PDB entry 6LD2 | X-ray diffraction, 1.40 A resolution | chain A

== Chain A ==
Name: RNA-directed RNA polymerase NS5
Organism: Zika virus (isolate ZIKV/Human/French Polynesia/10087PF/2013)
Notes: EC 2.1.1.56, 2.1.1.57, 2.7.7.48
UniProt: A0A024B7W1 (POLG_ZIKVF); residues 270-891 here correspond to UniProt positions 2790-3411 (UniProt number = residue number + 2520)
Amino-acid sequence (645 residues; numbered 247 to 891; the number before each row is that of its first residue):
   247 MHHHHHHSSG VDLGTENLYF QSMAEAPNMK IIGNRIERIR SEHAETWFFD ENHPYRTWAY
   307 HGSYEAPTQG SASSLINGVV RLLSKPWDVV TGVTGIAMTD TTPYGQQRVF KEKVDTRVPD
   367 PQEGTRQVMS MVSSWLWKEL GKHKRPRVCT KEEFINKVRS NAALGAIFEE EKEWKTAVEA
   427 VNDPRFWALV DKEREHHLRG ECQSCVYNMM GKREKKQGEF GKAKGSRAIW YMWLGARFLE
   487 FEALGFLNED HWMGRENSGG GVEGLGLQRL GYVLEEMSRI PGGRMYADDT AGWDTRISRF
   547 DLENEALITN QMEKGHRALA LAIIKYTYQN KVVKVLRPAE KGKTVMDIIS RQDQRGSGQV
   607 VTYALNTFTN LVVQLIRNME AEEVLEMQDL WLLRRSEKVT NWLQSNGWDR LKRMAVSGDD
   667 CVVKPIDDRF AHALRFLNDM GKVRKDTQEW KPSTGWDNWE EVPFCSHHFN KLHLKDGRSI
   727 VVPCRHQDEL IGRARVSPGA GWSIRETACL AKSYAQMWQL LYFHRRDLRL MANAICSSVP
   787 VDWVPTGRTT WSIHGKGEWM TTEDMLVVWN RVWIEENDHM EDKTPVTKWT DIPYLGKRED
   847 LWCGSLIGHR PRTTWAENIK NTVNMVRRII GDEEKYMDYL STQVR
Disordered / not traced: 247-272, 314-320, 344-350, 407-424, 458-472, 584-586, 888-891
Differences from the reference sequence: expression tag (247-269)
Metal / ion sites: Zn2+ site 1: E439, H443, C448, C451; Zn2+ site 2: H714, C730, C849
Residues lining bound ligands: KY3 ((1S,2S,4S,5R)-2,4-dimethoxy-5-thiophen-2-yl-cyclohexane-1-carboxylic acid): L513, C711, S712, H713, R731, R739, M763, L767, Y768, T795, T796, W797, S798, H800, G801, W805
Swiss-Prot annotation at these positions:
  - motif: K388 to V394 (Nuclear localization signal (NLS))
  - binding site (Zn(2+)): E439, H443, C448, C451, H714, C730, C849
What the authors report for this chain:
  - binding site for KY3: L513

== Summary ==
Ligands of chain A: compound KY3. The Zn2+ site 1 is built by E439, H443, C448 and C451. H714, C730 and C849
form the Zn2+ site 2. Curated annotation (UniProt) lists 7 Zn2+-binding residues. From the paper: a binding
site for KY3 at L513.
Chain A is RNA-directed RNA polymerase NS5 (Zika virus (isolate ZIKV/Human/French Polynesia/10087PF/2013));
the structure, Zika NS5 polymerase domain, was determined by X-ray diffraction together with 6LD3, 6LD4, 6LD5
and 6LD1 from the same study.
